6MAF - chains A and C of the 4 polymer chains in the assembly; structure by X-ray diffraction, 3.79 A resolution.

== Chain A ==
Name: BbvCI endonuclease subunit 1
Organism: Brevibacillus brevis
UniProt: Q5D6Y5 (Q5D6Y5_BREBE); numbering as in UniProt (aligned over 1-275)
Chain sequence (275 residues; each row starts with the number of its first residue):
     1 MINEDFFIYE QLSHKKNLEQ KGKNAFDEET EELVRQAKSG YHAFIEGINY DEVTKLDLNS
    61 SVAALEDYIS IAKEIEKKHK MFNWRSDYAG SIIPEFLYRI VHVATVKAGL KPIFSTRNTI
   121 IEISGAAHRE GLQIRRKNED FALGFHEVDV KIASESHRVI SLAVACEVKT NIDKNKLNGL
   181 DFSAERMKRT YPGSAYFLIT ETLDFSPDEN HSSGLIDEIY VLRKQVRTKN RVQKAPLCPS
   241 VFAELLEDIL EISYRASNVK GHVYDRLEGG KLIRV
Not modelled in the structure: 1-5, 265-275
What the authors report for this chain:
  - catalytic residues: Asp140, Glu167, Lys169
  - mutagenesis - E95A, D140A, K169A, K169E, E218A: abolished catalytic activity
  - mutagenesis - E139A, E147A, D149A, E201A: unchanged catalytic activity
  - mutagenesis - N138A, E155A, E167A: decreased catalytic activity
  - specificity-determining residues: Lys176
  - specificity-determining residues: Arg85, Asp204, Arg227 (proposed by the authors, not directly observed)

== Chain C ==
Name: BbvCI endonuclease subunit 2
Organism: Brevibacillus brevis
UniProt: Q5D6Y4 (Q5D6Y4_BREBE); residue numbers follow UniProt; this construct covers 1-285
Chain sequence (285 residues; row label = number of the first residue in the row):
     1 MFNQFNPLVY THGGKLERKS KKDKTASKVF EEFGVMEAYN CWKEASLCIQ QRDKDSVLKL
    61 VAALNTYKDA VEPIFDSRLN SAQEVLQPSI LEEFFEYLFS RIDSIVGVNI PIRHPAKGYL
   121 SLSFNPHNIE TLIQSPEYTV RAKDHDFIIG GSAKLTIQGH GGEGETTNIV VPAVAIECKR
   181 YLERNMLDEC AGTAERLKRA TPYCLYFVVA EYLKLDDGAP ELTEIDEIYI LRHQRNSERN
   241 KPGFKPNPID GELIWDLYQE VMNHLGKIWW DPNSALQRGK VFNRP
Not modelled in the structure: 1-5, 283-285
What the authors report for this chain:
  - catalytic residues: Asp146, Glu177, Lys179
  - mutagenesis - D146A, K179A, E211A, E227A: abolished catalytic activity
  - mutagenesis - E93A, D146A/E177A/K179A, E177A, M186K (103-fold): decreased catalytic activity
  - mutagenesis - D144A, E163A, E165A, D226A: unchanged catalytic activity
  - specificity-determining residues: Met186
  - specificity-determining residues: Lys214, Asn236 (proposed by the authors, not directly observed)

== How chain A and chain C interact ==
Contacting residue pairs (21):
  Pro192(A) - Thr223(C)
  Gly193(A) - Thr223(C)
  Asn210(A) - Trp270(C)
  Asn210(A) - Pro272(C)
  His211(A) - Trp270(C)
  Ser213(A) - Pro202(C)
  Ser213(A) - Tyr203(C)
  Leu215(A) - Arg199(C)
  Glu218(A) - Lys280(C)
  Glu218(A) - Val281(C)  hydrogen bond (side chain-backbone)
  Glu218(A) - Phe282(C)
  Ile219(A) - Gly279(C)
  Tyr220(A) - Lys280(C)
  Lys224(A) - Leu276(C)
  Lys224(A) - Gln277(C)  hydrogen bond (side chain-backbone)
  Leu245(A) - Leu276(C)
  Leu245(A) - Arg278(C)
  Leu245(A) - Gly279(C)
  Asp248(A) - Arg278(C)
  Asp248(A) - Lys280(C)
  His262(A) - Ala219(C)
Also at the interface, not in a pair above, chain A (16 interface residues in all): Gly214, Val221, Val226

== Overview ==
The interface between chain A and chain C involves 16 residues on one side and 14 on the other; the contacts
include 2 hydrogen bonds. Polar pairs include Glu218(A)-Val281(C) and Lys224(A)-Gln277(C). The paper reports
catalytic residues Asp140(A), Glu167(A) and Asp146(C) among others; E95A, D140A and K169A of chain A, among
others, abolish catalytic activity; 24 substitutions were tested in all.
Chain A is BbvCI endonuclease subunit 1 and chain C is BbvCI endonuclease subunit 2, both from Brevibacillus
brevis; the structure, native BbvCI A2B2 tetramer at low resolution, was determined by X-ray diffraction,
deposited together with 6EG7 and 6MAG.
